PDB entry 7VWY | electron microscopy, 4.57 A resolution (low resolution: residue-level contacts below are approximate; hydrogen-bond / salt-bridge calls are withheld) | chains D and 2 of the 9 polymer chains in the assembly

Chain D:
Protein: DNA-directed RNA polymerase subunit beta'
From: Escherichia coli K-12
Notes: EC 2.7.7.6
UniProt: P0A8T7 (RPOC_ECOLI); residue numbers follow UniProt; this construct covers 1-1407
Chain sequence (1407 residues; each row starts with the number of its first residue):
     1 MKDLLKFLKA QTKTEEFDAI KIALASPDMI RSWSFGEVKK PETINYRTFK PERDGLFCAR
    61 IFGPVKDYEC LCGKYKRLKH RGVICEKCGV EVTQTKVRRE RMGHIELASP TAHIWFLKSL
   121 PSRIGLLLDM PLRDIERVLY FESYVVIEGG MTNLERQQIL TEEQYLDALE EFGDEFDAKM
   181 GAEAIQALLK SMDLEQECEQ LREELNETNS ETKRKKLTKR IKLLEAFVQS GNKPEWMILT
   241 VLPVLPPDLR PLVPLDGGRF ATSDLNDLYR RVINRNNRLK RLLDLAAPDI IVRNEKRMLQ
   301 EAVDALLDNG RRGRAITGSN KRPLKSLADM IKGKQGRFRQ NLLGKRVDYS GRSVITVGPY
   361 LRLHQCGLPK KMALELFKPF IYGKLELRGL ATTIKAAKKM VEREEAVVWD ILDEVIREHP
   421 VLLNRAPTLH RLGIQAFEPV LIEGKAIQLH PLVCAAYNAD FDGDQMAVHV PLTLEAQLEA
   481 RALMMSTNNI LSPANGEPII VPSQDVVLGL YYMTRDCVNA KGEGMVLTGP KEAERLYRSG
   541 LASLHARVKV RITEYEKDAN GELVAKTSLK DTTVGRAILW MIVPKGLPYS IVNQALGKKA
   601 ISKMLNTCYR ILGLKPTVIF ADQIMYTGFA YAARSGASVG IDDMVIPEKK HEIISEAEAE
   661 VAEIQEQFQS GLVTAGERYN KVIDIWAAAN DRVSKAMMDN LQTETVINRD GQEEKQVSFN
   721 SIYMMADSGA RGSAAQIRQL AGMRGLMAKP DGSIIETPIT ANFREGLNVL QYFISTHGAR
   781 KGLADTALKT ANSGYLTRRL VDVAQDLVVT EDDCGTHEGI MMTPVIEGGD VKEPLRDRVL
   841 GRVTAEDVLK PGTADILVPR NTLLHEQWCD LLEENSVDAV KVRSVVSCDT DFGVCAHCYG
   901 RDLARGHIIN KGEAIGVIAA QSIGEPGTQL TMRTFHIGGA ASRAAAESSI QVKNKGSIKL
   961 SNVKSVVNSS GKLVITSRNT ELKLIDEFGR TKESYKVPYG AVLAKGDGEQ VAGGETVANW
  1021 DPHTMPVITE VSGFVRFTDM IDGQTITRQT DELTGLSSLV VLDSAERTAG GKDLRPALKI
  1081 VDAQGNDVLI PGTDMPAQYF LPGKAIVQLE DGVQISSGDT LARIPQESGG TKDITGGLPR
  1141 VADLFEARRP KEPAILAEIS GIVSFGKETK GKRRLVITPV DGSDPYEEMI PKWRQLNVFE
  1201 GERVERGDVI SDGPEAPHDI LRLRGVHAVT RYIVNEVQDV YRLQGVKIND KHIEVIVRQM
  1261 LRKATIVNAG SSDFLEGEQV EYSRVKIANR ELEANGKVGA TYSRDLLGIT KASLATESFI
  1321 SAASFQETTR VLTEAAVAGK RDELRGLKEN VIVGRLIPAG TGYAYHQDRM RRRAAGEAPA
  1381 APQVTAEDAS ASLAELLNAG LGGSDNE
Disordered / not traced: 1-14, 933-947, 1127-1136, 1377-1407
Bound ions: Zn2+ site 1: Cys70, Leu71, Cys72, Cys88; Mg2+: Asp460, Asp462, Asp464; Zn2+ site 2: Cys814, Cys888, Cys895, Cys898
Curated features (UniProtKB/Swiss-Prot):
  - binding site (Zn(2+)): Cys70, Cys72, Cys85, Cys88, Cys814, Cys888, Cys895, Cys898
  - binding site (Mg(2+)): Asp460, Asp462, Asp464
  - modified residue: Lys983 (N6-acetyllysine)
  - mutagenesis: Gln504 (Q504P: Resistant to antibiotics salinamide A and B), Asn690 (N690D: Resistant to antibiotics salinamide A and B), Met697 (M697V: Resistant to antibiotics salinamide A and B), Ala735 (A735T: Resistant to antibiotics salinamide A and B), Arg738 (R738C/H/P/S: Resistant to antibiotics salinamide A and B), Ala748 (A748E: Resistant to antibiotics salinamide A and B), Pro758 (P758S/T: Resistant to antibiotics salinamide A and B), Phe763 (F763C: Resistant to antibiotics salinamide A and B), Ser775 (S775A: Resistant to antibiotics salinamide A and B), Ala779 (A779T/V: Resistant to antibiotics salinamide A and B), Arg780 (R780C: Resistant to antibiotics salinamide A and B), Gly782 (G782A/C: Resistant to antibiotics salinamide A and B), 1 further mutagenesis entry in UniProt

Chain 2:
Molecule: micF promoter DNA scaffold reverse strand
Sequence (70 nucleotides; numbered 2 to 71; the number before each row is that of its first residue):
     2 TGCATCCGTG AGTCGAGGGT AATAAGTTGC GAGTGAAGGT TTTGTTTTGA CATTCAGTGC
    62 TGTCAAATAC
Disordered / not traced: 66-71

Interface between chain D and chain 2:
Pairs across the interface - 19 pairs, chain D then chain 2:
  Arg311(D) - DG9(2)
  Ser319(D) - DA22(2)
  Lys334(D) - DA12(2)
  Lys334(D) - DG13(2)
  Arg339(D) - DG11(2)
  Arg346(D) - DC15(2)
  Arg352(D) - DT14(2)
  Ala426(D) - DG13(2)
  Ala426(D) - DT14(2)
  Pro427(D) - DG13(2)
  Thr790(D) - DA12(2)
  Ala791(D) - DA12(2)
  Tyr795(D) - DG11(2)
  Lys1172(D) - DG3(2)
  Gln1326(D) - DT10(2)
  Glu1327(D) - DG9(2)
  Glu1327(D) - DT10(2)
  Arg1330(D) - DC8(2)
  Arg1330(D) - DG9(2)
Interface residues without a listed pair, chain D (22 interface residues in all): Arg259, Asn320, Lys321, Gln465, Ala787, Met1189, Thr1328
Interface residues without a listed pair, chain 2 (12 interface residues in all): DG20, DA23

In short:
Chain D and chain 2 form an interface of 22 and 12 residues respectively. Cys70(D), Leu71(D), Cys72(D) and
Cys88(D) form the Zn2+ site 1. From UniProt: 8 Zn2+-binding residues, 3 Mg2+-binding residues and 13
mutagenesis sites on chain D.
Here chain D is DNA-directed RNA polymerase subunit beta' (Escherichia coli K-12) and chain 2 is micF promoter
DNA scaffold reverse strand. Entry 7VWY (Cryo-EM structure of Rob-dependent transcription activation complex
in a unique conformation) was determined by electron microscopy (same publication as 7VWZ).
